PDB entry 2RMB | X-ray diffraction, 2.10 A resolution | chains G and S of the 20 polymer chains in the assembly

== Chain G (and S) ==
Molecule: Peptidyl-prolyl cis-trans isomerase
Organism: Homo sapiens
Notes: EC 5.2.1.8; chain S of this document is another copy of the same molecule, construct and numbering; everything in this record applies to it too
UniProtKB: P62937 (PPIA_HUMAN); residues 2-165 here correspond to UniProt positions 1-164 (UniProt number = residue number - 1)
Chain sequence (165 residues; numbered 1 to 165; the number before each row is that of its first residue):
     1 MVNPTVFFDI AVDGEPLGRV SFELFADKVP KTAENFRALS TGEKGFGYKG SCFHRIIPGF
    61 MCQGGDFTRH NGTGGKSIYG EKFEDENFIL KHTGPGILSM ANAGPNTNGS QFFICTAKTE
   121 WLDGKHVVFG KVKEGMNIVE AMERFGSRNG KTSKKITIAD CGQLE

== How chain G and chain S interact ==
Residue-residue contacts (10):
  Lys31(G) - Glu81(S)  salt bridge
  Tyr79(G) - Gly80(S)
  Tyr79(G) - Glu81(S)  hydrogen bond (backbone-backbone)
  Gly80(G) - Tyr79(S)
  Gly80(G) - Gly80(S)
  Glu81(G) - Lys31(S)  salt bridge
  Glu81(G) - Tyr79(S)  hydrogen bond (backbone-backbone)
  Glu81(G) - Glu84(S)
  Lys82(G) - Glu84(S)  salt bridge
  Glu84(G) - Lys82(S)  salt bridge

== In short ==
Chain G and chain S each contribute 6 residues to their interface; the contacts include 2 hydrogen bonds and 4
salt bridges. Polar pairs include Lys31(G)-Glu81(S), Lys82(G)-Glu84(S) and Tyr79(G)-Glu81(S).
Chain G and chain S are both Peptidyl-prolyl cis-trans isomerase (Homo sapiens); the structure, Crystal
structures of cyclophilin A complexed with cyclosporin A and N-methyl-4-[(E)-2-butenyl]-4,4-dimethylthreonine
cyclosporin A, was determined by X-ray diffraction, deposited together with 2RMA.
